Entry 2IIF (X-ray diffraction, 2.72 A resolution); this record covers chains C and A of the 4 polymer chains in the assembly.

# Chain C
Molecule: Phage P H' site
Sequence (35 nucleotides; row label = number of the first residue in the row; numbers below 1 keep their minus sign (DC-50 is residue -50)):
   -50 CGGTGCAACAAATTGATAAGCAATGCTTTTTTGGC
Bound ions: Mn2+: DT-21 (shared with Glu89(A) of chain A)

# Chain A
Name: Integration host factor
Organism: Escherichia coli
UniProt: chimeric construct of P0A6X7, P0A6Y1: residues 47-138 from P0A6X7 (IHFA_ECOLI) positions 3-94 (UniProt number = residue number - 44); residues 4-41 from P0A6Y1 positions 2-39 (UniProt number = residue number - 2); residues 141-195 from P0A6Y1 positions 40-94 (UniProt number = residue number - 101)
Amino-acid sequence (204 residues; numbered 1 to 204; the number before each row is that of its first residue):
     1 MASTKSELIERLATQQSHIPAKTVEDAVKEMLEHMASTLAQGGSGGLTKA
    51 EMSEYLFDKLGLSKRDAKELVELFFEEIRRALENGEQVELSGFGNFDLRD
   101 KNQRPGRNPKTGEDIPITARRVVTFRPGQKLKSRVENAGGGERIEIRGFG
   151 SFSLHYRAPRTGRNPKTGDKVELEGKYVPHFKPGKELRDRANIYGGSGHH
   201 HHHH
Construct notes: engineered mutation Glu89 (Lys45 in P0A6X7); expression tag (1-3, 196-204); linker (42-46, 139-140)
Bound ions: Mn2+ site 1 near Asp58 (its only coordinating residue here); Mn2+ site 2 near Asn84 (its only coordinating residue here); Mn2+ site 3: Glu89 (shared with DT-21(C) of chain C); Mn2+ site 4 near His155 (its only coordinating residue here); Mn2+ site 5: Thr161 (shared with 1 residue of chain D)

# Chain C / chain A interface
Pairs across the interface - 42 pairs, chain C then chain A:
  DA-43(C) - Arg147(A)  hydrogen bond to the base
  DA-43(C) - Gly148(A)  hydrogen bond to the phosphate
  DA-43(C) - Lys185(A)  phosphate contact
  DC-42(C) - Glu145(A)  phosphate contact
  DC-42(C) - Ile146(A)  phosphate contact
  DC-42(C) - Arg147(A)  hydrogen bond to the sugar
  DC-42(C) - Gly148(A)  hydrogen bond to the phosphate
  DC-42(C) - Gly184(A)  phosphate contact
  DC-42(C) - Lys185(A)  hydrogen bond to the phosphate
  DA-41(C) - Arg143(A)  salt bridge to the phosphate
  DA-41(C) - Ser151(A)  hydrogen bond to the phosphate
  DT-38(C) - Pro109(A)  base contact
  DT-38(C) - Lys110(A)  base contact
  DT-37(C) - Arg107(A)  hydrogen bond to the base
  DT-37(C) - Pro109(A)  sugar contact
  DG-36(C) - Arg107(A)  hydrogen bond to the sugar
  DA-35(C) - Pro105(A)  phosphate contact
  DA-35(C) - Arg107(A)  sugar contact
  DT-34(C) - Pro105(A)  sugar contact
  DA-33(C) - Lys101(A)  phosphate contact
  DA-32(C) - Arg99(A)  salt bridge to the phosphate
  DA-32(C) - Lys101(A)  phosphate contact
  DG-31(C) - Arg99(A)  salt bridge to the phosphate
  DG-31(C) - Arg126(A)  salt bridge to the phosphate
  DC-30(C) - Arg126(A)  salt bridge to the phosphate
  DC-30(C) - Lys132(A)  salt bridge to the phosphate
  DA-29(C) - Arg160(A)  hydrogen bond to the sugar
  DA-29(C) - Gly162(A)  base contact
  DA-29(C) - Arg163(A)  hydrogen bond to the base
  DA-29(C) - Pro165(A)  base contact
  DA-29(C) - Leu173(A)  phosphate contact
  DA-29(C) - Lys176(A)  salt bridge to the phosphate
  DA-28(C) - Asn164(A)  hydrogen bond to the sugar
  DA-28(C) - Pro165(A)  base contact
  DA-28(C) - Val171(A)  sugar contact
  DA-28(C) - Leu173(A)  phosphate contact
  DT-21(C) - Thr4(A)  phosphate contact
  DT-20(C) - Thr4(A)  phosphate contact
  DT-20(C) - Lys5(A)  hydrogen bond to the phosphate
  DT-20(C) - Ser6(A)  hydrogen bond to the phosphate
  DT-20(C) - Ser91(A)  sugar contact
  DT-19(C) - Lys29(A)  salt bridge to the phosphate
Other interface residues (no listed pair), chain C (19 interface residues in all): DA-44, DA-40
Other interface residues (no listed pair), chain A (33 interface residues in all): Glu89, Arg104, Lys166, Lys182

# In short
19 residues of chain C and 33 residues of chain A are in contact, with 13 hydrogen bonds and 8 salt bridges.
Polar contacts include DA-43(C)-Arg147(A), DT-37(C)-Arg107(A) and DA-29(C)-Arg163(A). The Mn2+ site 3 is built
by Glu89(A) and DT-21(C).
Chain C is Phage P H' site and chain A is Integration host factor (Escherichia coli); the structure, single
chain Integration Host Factor mutant protein (scIHF2-K45aE) in complex with DNA, was determined by X-ray
diffraction (same publication as 2IIE).
